2MXF - chains A and C of the 3 polymer chains in the assembly; structure by solution NMR.

Chain A:
Molecule: MvaT
Organism: Pseudomonas aeruginosa PAO1
Notes: fragment: C-Terminal domain
Reference sequence: Q9HW86 (Q9HW86_PSEAE); residues 77-124 here = UniProt positions 77-124
Amino-acid sequence (55 residues; each row starts with the number of its first residue):
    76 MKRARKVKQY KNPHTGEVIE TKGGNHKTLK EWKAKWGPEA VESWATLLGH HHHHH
Unresolved in the structure: 76-78, 126-130
Sequence notes: initiating methionine (76); expression tag (125-130)
Reported in the primary citation:
  - binding site for the 12-nt DNA strand (chain C): Arg-80, Lys-81, Lys-83, Gly-98, Gly-99, Asn-100, Lys-105, Lys-108
  - binding site for the 12-nt DNA strand: Arg-80, Lys-97 to Lys-105
  - conformationally variable residues (order/disorder transition): Arg-80, Lys-81
  - contacts within the chain: Lys-83/Glu-117 (salt bridge), Lys-83/Tyr-85 (hydrophobic contact), Lys-83/Ala-120 (hydrophobic contact)
  - mutagenesis - K83A: decreased stability
  - mutagenesis - R80A (over 10-fold), K81A, K97A, N100A (over 3-fold), K102A, K105A (over 3-fold), K108A (over 10-fold): decreased binding to the 12-nt DNA strand (chain C)
  - mutagenesis - K105A: decreased expression

Chain C:
Molecule: 12-nt DNA strand
Sequence (12 nucleotides; numbered 13 to 24; the number before each row is that of its first residue):
    13 CGCATATATG CG

Chain A / chain C interface:
Residue-residue contacts - 22 pairs, chain A then chain C:
  Ala-79(A) / DT21(C)  phosphate contact
  Ala-79(A) / DG22(C)  phosphate contact
  Arg-80(A) / DA20(C)  base contact
  Arg-80(A) / DT21(C)  base contact
  Lys-81(A) / DT21(C)  phosphate contact
  Lys-81(A) / DG22(C)  phosphate contact
  Lys-83(A) / DA20(C)  phosphate contact
  Lys-83(A) / DT21(C)  phosphate contact
  Tyr-85(A) / DA20(C)  phosphate contact
  Lys-97(A) / DA20(C)  sugar contact
  Gly-98(A) / DT19(C)  base contact
  Gly-98(A) / DA20(C)  sugar contact
  Gly-99(A) / DA18(C)  base contact
  Gly-99(A) / DT19(C)  base contact
  Asn-100(A) / DT17(C)  base contact
  Asn-100(A) / DA18(C)  base contact
  Asn-100(A) / DT19(C)  sugar contact
  Leu-104(A) / DA20(C)  phosphate contact
  Lys-105(A) / DA18(C)  phosphate contact
  Lys-105(A) / DT19(C)  phosphate contact
  Lys-108(A) / DT19(C)  phosphate contact
  Lys-108(A) / DA20(C)  phosphate contact
Other interface residues (no listed pair), chain A (13 interface residues in all): Glu-117

Overview:
13 residues of chain A face 6 of chain C across their interface. From the paper: a binding site for the 12-nt
DNA strand (chain C) at Arg-80(A), Lys-81(A) and Lys-83(A) among others; R80A, K81A and K97A of chain A, among
others, reduce binding to the 12-nt DNA strand (chain C); 8 substitutions were tested in all.
Chain A is MvaT (Pseudomonas aeruginosa PAO1) and chain C is a 12-nt DNA strand; the structure, Structure of
the DNA complex of the C-Terminal domain of MvaT, was determined by solution NMR.
